Entry 7ZBO (X-ray diffraction, 2.32 A resolution); this record covers chains A and D.

== Chain A (and D) ==
Protein: Amine Dehydrogenase
Notes: EC 1.4.9.98; chain D of this document is another copy of the same molecule, construct and numbering; everything in this record applies to it too
Sequence (351 residues; each row starts with the number of its first residue):
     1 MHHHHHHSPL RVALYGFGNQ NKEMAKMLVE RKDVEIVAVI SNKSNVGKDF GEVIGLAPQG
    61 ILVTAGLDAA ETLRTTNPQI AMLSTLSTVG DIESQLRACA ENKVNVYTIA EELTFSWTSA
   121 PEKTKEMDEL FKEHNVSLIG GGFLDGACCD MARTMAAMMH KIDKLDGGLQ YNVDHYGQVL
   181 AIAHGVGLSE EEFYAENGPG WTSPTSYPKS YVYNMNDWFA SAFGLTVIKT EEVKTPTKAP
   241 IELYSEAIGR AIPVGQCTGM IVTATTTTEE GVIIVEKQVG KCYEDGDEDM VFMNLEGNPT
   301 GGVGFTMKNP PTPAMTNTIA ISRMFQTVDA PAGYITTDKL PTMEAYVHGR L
Unresolved in the structure: 1-3 (chain D: 1-7, 190-193)
Ligand contacts: NADP (NAP; NADP nicotinamide-adenine-dinucleotide phosphate): Tyr15, Gly16, Phe17, Gly18, Asn19, Gln20, Ile40, Ser41, Asn42, Lys43, Ser44, Gly66, Ser84, Thr85, Leu86, Ser87, Ser94, Gln95, Ile109, Glu111, Gly141, Gly142, Phe143, Leu144, Thr316
From the paper describing this entry:
  - conformationally variable residues (loop rearrangement, order/disorder transition): Tyr171 to Glu190, Glu190 to Phe193, Pro240 to Gly255
  - catalytic residues: Glu111 (proposed by the authors, not directly observed)
  - specificity-determining residues: Leu144, Ala147, Cys148, Leu169, Met215 (proposed by the authors, not directly observed)
  - mutagenesis - F143A, L144A, L169A: decreased stability
  - mutagenesis - M215A: unchanged catalytic activity
  - mutagenesis - L180A: increased catalytic activity
  - mutagenesis - T312A (6-fold): decreased catalytic activity
  - mutagenesis - M215A: increased catalytic activity on cyclohexanone with ammonia

== Chain A / chain D interface ==
Pairs across the interface (79; chain A residue first):
  Met27(A) with His160(D); Asn298(D)
  Glu30(A) with His160(D), salt bridge
  Ala147(A) with Met158(D), hydrophobic
  Met151(A) with Met151(D), hydrophobic; Thr154(D); Met155(D)
  Thr154(A) with Met151(D); Thr154(D), hydrogen bond; Thr342(D); Met343(D)
  Met155(A) with Met151(D); Met307(D), hydrophobic
  Ala156(A) with Tyr346(D)
  Ala157(A) with Ser322(D); Met343(D), hydrophobic; Glu344(D); Tyr346(D)
  Met158(A) with Ala147(D), hydrophobic; Thr318(D), hydrogen bond (backbone-side chain); Ile319(D), hydrophobic; Met343(D), hydrophobic
  Met159(A) with Tyr346(D)
  His160(A) with Met27(D); Glu30(D), salt bridge; Tyr346(D); Leu351(D)
  Lys161(A) with Tyr346(D)
  Ile162(A) with Tyr346(D), hydrogen bond (backbone-side chain)
  Ala222(A) with Tyr346(D); Val347(D)
  Phe223(A) with Val347(D); His348(D), hydrogen bond (backbone-backbone)
  Gly224(A) with His348(D)
  Leu225(A) with His348(D)
  Glu270(A) with His348(D)
  Asn298(A) with Met27(D)
  Pro299(A) with Pro311(D), hydrophobic; Ala314(D), hydrophobic; Thr318(D)
  Gly301(A) with Asn309(D)
  Gly302(A) with Pro311(D)
  Val303(A) with Pro311(D), hydrophobic
  Gly304(A) with Met307(D)
  Phe305(A) with Thr306(D)
  Thr306(A) with Phe305(D); Thr306(D), hydrogen bond (backbone-backbone)
  Met307(A) with Gly304(D)
  Pro311(A) with Pro299(D), hydrophobic; Thr300(D); Gly302(D)
  Ala314(A) with Pro299(D), hydrophobic
  Met315(A) with Met158(D), hydrophobic; Pro299(D), hydrophobic; Val303(D), hydrophobic
  Thr318(A) with Met158(D), hydrogen bond (side chain-backbone); Pro299(D)
  Ile319(A) with Met158(D), hydrophobic
  Ser322(A) with Ala157(D)
  Thr342(A) with Thr154(D); Thr342(D), hydrogen bond
  Met343(A) with Thr154(D); Ala157(D), hydrophobic; Met158(D), hydrophobic
  Glu344(A) with Ala157(D)
  Tyr346(A) with Ala156(D); Ala157(D); Met159(D); His160(D); Lys161(D); Ile162(D), hydrogen bond (side chain-backbone); Ala222(D); Phe223(D)
  Val347(A) with Ala222(D); Phe223(D)
  His348(A) with Phe223(D), hydrogen bond (backbone-backbone); Leu225(D); Glu270(D)
  Leu351(A) with His160(D)
Also at the interface, not in a pair above, chain A (47 interface residues in all): Arg31, Gly146, Asp150, Lys308, Asn309, Ala345, Arg350
Also at the interface, not in a pair above, chain D (48 interface residues in all): Arg31, Gly146, Asp150, Arg153, Gly224, Val272, Met315, Ala345, Arg350

== Summary ==
47 residues of chain A and 48 residues of chain D are in contact, with 9 hydrogen bonds and 2 salt bridges.
Polar pairs include Glu30(A)-His160(D), Thr154(A)-Thr154(D) and Met158(A)-Thr318(D). Ligands of chain A: NADP.
From the paper: the catalytic residue Glu111(A); F143A, L144A and L169A of chain A reduce stability; 6
substitutions were tested in all.
Both chains are Amine Dehydrogenase. Entry 7ZBO (Amine Dehydrogenase MATOUAmDH2 in complex with NADP+) was
determined by X-ray diffraction together with 7R09 from the same study.
